PDB entry 3IM4 | X-ray diffraction, 2.29 A resolution | chains B and C of the 3 polymer chains in the assembly

[Chain B]
Name: cAMP-dependent protein kinase type I-alpha regulatory subunit
Source organism: Bos taurus
Notes: fragment: Dimerization and docking domain:
UniProtKB: P00514 (KAP0_BOVIN); residues 12-61 here correspond to UniProt positions 13-62 (UniProt number = residue number + 1)
Amino-acid sequence (50 residues; row label = number of the first residue in the row):
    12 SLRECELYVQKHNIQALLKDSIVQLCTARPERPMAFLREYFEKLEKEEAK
Unresolved in the structure: 61
Bound ions: Zn2+ near E42 (its only coordinating residue here)
From the paper describing this entry:
  - specificity-determining residues: I33, V34
  - mutagenesis - Y19A (27-fold), H23A (4-fold): decreased binding to Dual specificity A kinase-anchoring protein 2 (chain C)
  - mutagenesis - V20A, I25A: abolished binding to AKAPs (citing earlier work)

[Chain C]
Name: Dual specificity A kinase-anchoring protein 2
Source organism: Homo sapiens
Notes: fragment: PKA-RII subunit binding:
UniProtKB: O43572 (AKA10_HUMAN); numbering as in UniProt (aligned over 623-662)
Amino-acid sequence (45 residues; row label = number of the first residue in the row):
   618 GSPEFVQGNTDEAQEELAWKIAKMIVSDVMQQAQYDQPLEKSTKL
Unresolved in the structure: 618-627, 655-662
Differences from the reference sequence: expression tag (618-622); variant V646 (Ile in O43572)
From the paper describing this entry:
  - specificity-determining residues: A635, I642
  - disease-associated variants - V646I: decreased binding to cAMP-dependent protein kinase type I-alpha regulatory subunit (chain B) (proposed by the authors, not directly observed)

[Chain B / chain C interface]
Pairs across the interface (13; chain B residue first):
  L13(B) with A630(C); Q631(C); L634(C), hydrophobic
  C16(B) with L634(C), hydrophobic
  E17(B) with L634(C)
  Q26(B) with M641(C); I642(C); D645(C), hydrogen bond
  L29(B) with I642(C), hydrophobic
  K30(B) with I642(C); V646(C); Q649(C)
  I33(B) with V646(C), hydrophobic
Other interface residues (no listed pair), chain B (10 interface residues in all): V20, V34, C37
Other interface residues (no listed pair), chain C (10 interface residues in all): E633, I638
The authors on this interface:
  - residue pairs: Q26(B)-D645(C) (hydrogen bond), K30(B)-Q649(C), C37(B)-V646(C), I638(C)-V20(B)
  - interface residues, chain B: V20(B), L29(B), I33(B), V34(B)
  - hot spots on chain B (mutagenesis) - C16A (3-fold), C37A (16-fold): decreased binding to Dual specificity A kinase-anchoring protein 2 (chain C)
  - interface residues, chain C: L634(C)

[In short]
Chain B and chain C each contribute 10 residues to their interface, with 1 hydrogen bond. The hydrogen-bonded
pair is Q26(B)-D645(C). The authors report a hydrogen bond between Q26(B) and D645(C); contacts between K30(B)
and Q649(C), C37(B) and V646(C) and I638(C) and V20(B). From the paper: Y19A, H23A and C16A of chain B, among
others, reduce binding to Dual specificity A kinase-anchoring protein 2 (chain C); interface residues V20(B),
L29(B) and L634(C) among others; 7 substitutions were tested in all.
Chain B is cAMP-dependent protein kinase type I-alpha regulatory subunit (Bos taurus) and chain C is Dual
specificity A kinase-anchoring protein 2 (Homo sapiens); the structure, Crystal structure of cAMP-dependent
Protein Kinase A Regulatory Subunit I alpha in complex with dual-specific A-Kinase ..., was determined by
X-ray diffraction.
